5H64 - chains A and B of the 6 polymer chains in the assembly; structure by electron microscopy, 4.40 A resolution (low resolution: residue-level contacts below are approximate; hydrogen-bond / salt-bridge calls are withheld).

Chain A:
Name: Serine/threonine-protein kinase mTOR
Organism: Homo sapiens
Notes: EC 2.7.11.1
UniProtKB: P42345 (MTOR_HUMAN); numbering as in UniProt (aligned over 1-2549)
Amino-acid sequence (2549 residues; row label = number of the first residue in the row):
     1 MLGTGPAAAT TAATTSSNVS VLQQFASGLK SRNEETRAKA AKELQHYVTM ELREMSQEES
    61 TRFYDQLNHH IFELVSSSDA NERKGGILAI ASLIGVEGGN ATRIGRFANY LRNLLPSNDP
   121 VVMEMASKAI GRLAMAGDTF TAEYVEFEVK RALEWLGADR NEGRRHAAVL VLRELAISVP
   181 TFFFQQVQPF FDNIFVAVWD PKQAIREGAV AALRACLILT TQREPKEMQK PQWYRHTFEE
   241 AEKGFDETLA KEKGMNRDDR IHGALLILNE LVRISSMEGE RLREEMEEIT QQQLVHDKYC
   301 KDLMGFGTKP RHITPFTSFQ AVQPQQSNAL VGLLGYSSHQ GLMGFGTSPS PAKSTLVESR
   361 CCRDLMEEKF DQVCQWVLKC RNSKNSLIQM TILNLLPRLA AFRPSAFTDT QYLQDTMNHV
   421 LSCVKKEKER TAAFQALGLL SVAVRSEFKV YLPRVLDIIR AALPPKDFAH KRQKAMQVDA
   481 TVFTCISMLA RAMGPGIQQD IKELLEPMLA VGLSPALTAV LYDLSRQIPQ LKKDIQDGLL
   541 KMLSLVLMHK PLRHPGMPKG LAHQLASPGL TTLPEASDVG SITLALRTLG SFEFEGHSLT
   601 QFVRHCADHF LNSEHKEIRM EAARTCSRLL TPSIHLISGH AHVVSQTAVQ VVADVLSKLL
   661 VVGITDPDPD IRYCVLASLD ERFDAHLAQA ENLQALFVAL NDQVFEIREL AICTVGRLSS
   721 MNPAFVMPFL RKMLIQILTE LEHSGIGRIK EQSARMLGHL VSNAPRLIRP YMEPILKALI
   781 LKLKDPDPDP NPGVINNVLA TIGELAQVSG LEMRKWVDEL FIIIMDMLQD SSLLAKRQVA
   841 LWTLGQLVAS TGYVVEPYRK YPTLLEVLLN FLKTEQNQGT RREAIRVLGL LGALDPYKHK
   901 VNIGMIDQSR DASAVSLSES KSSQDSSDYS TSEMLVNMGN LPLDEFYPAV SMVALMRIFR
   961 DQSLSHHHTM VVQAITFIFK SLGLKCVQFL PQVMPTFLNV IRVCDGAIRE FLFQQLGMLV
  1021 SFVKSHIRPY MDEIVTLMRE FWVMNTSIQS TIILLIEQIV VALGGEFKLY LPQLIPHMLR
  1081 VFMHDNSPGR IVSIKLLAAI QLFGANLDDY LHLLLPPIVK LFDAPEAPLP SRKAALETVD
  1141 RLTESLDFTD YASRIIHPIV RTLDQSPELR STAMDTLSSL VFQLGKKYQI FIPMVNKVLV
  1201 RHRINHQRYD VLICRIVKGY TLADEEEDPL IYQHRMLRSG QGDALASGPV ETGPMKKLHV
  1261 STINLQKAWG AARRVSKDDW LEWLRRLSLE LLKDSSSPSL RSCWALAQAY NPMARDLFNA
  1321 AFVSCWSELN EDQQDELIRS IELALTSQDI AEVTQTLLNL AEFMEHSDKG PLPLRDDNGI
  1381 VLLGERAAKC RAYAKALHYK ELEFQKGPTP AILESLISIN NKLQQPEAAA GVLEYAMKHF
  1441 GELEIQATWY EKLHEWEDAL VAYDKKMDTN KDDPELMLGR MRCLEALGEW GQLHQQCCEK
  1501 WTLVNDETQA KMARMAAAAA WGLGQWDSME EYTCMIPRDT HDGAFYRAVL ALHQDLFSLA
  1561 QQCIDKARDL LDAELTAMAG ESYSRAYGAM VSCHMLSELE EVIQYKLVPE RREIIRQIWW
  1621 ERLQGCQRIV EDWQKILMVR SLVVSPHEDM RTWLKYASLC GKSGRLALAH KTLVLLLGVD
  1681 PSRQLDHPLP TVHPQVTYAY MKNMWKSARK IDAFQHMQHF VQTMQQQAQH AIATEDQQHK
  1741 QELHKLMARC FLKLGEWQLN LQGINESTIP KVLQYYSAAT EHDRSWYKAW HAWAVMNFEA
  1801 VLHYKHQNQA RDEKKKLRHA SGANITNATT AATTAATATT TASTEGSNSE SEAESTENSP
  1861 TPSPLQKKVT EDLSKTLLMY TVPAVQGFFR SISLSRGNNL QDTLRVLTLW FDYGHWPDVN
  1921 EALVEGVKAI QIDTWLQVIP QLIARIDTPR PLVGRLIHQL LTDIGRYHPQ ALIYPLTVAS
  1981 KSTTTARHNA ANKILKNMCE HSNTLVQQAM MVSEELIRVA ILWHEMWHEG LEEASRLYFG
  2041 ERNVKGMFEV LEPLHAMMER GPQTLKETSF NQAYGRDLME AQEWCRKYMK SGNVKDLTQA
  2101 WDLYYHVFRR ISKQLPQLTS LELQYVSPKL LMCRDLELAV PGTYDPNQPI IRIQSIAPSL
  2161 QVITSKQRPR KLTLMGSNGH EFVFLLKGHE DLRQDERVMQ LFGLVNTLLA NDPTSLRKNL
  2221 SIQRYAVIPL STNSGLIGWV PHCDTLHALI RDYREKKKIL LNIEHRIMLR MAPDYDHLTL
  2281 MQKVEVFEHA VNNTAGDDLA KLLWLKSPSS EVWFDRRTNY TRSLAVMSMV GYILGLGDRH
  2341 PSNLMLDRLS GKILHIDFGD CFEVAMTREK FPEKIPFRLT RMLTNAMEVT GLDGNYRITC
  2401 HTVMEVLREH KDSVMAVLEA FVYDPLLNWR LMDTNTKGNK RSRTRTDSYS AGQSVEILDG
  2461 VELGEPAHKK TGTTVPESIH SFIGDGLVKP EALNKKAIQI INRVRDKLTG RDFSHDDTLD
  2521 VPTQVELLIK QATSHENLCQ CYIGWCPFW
Unresolved in the structure: 1-209, 426-519, 928-933, 1223-1254, 1815-1866, 2437-2491
Curated features (UniProtKB/Swiss-Prot):
  - region: Val2162 to Arg2168 (G-loop), Lys2258 to Gly2296 (Interaction with MLST8), Gly2335 to Asn2343 (Catalytic loop), His2355 to Thr2380 (Activation loop)
  - binding site (1D-myo-inositol hexakisphosphate): Lys1662, Lys1702, Arg1749
  - binding site (ATP): Ser2165, Gln2167, Leu2185, Lys2187, Glu2190, Tyr2225, Gly2238, Trp2239, Val2240, Thr2245, Met2345, Ile2356
  - binding site (Mg(2+)): Asn2343, Asp2357
  - modified residue: Met1 (N-acetylmethionine), Ser567 (Phosphoserine), Thr1162 (Phosphothreonine), Lys1218 (N6-acetyllysine), Ser1261 (Phosphoserine), Ser2159 (Phosphoserine), Thr2164 (Phosphothreonine), Thr2173 (Phosphothreonine), Thr2446 (Phosphothreonine), Ser2448 (Phosphoserine), Ser2478 (Phosphoserine), Ser2481 (Phosphoserine)
  - cross-link: Lys2066 (Glycyl lysine isopeptide (Lys-Gly) (interchain with G-Cter in ubiquitin))
  - natural variant: Ala8 (A8S: In a lung large cell carcinoma sample), Met135 (M135T: In a metastatic melanoma sample), Arg624 (R624H: In FCORD2; uncertain significance), Asp1376 (D1376E: Found in a patient with focal epilepsy; uncertain significance), Tyr1450 (Y1450D: In FCORD2), Trp1456 (W1456G: In FCORD2), Ala1459 (A1459D: In FCORD2; A1459S: In FCORD2; uncertain significance), Leu1460 (L1460P: In FCORD2), Cys1483 (C1483R: In FCORD2), Trp1490 (W1490R: In SKS), Met1595 (M1595I: In SKS), Arg1709 (R1709H: In FCORD2; uncertain significance), 13 further natural variant entries in UniProt
  - mutagenesis: Lys2066 (K2066R: Complete loss ubiquitination by the SCF(FBXO22) complex), Ser2159 (S2159A: Reduces mTORC1-associated S-2481 autophosphorylation; when associated with A-2164. Reduced activity of the mTORC1 complex; S2159D: Mimics phosphorylation ...), Thr2164 (T2164A: Reduces mTORC1-associated S-2481 autophosphorylation; when associated with A-2159; T2164E: Stronger phosphorylation of RPS6KB1; when associated with D-2159), Thr2173 (T2173A: Increased mTOR kinase activity), His2340 (H2340A: Barely detectable kinase activity), Asp2357 (D2357E: Kinase-dead mutant, loss of interaction with TM4SF5 and loss of lysosome membrane localization; when associated with I-2364), Val2364 (V2364I: Kinase-dead mutant, loss of interaction with TM4SF5 and loss of lysosome membrane localization; when associated with E-2357)

Chain B:
Name: Regulatory-associated protein of mTOR
Organism: Homo sapiens
UniProtKB: Q8N122 (RPTOR_HUMAN); numbering as in UniProt (aligned over 1-1335)
Amino-acid sequence (1335 residues; row label = number of the first residue in the row):
     1 MESEMLQSPL LGLGEEDEAD LTDWNLPLAF MKKRHCEKIE GSKSLAQSWR MKDRMKTVSV
    61 ALVLCLNVGV DPPDVVKTTP CARLECWIDP LSMGPQKALE TIGANLQKQY ENWQPRARYK
   121 QSLDPTVDEV KKLCTSLRRN AKEERVLFHY NGHGVPRPTV NGEVWVFNKN YTQYIPLSIY
   181 DLQTWMGSPS IFVYDCSNAG LIVKSFKQFA LQREQELEVA AINPNHPLAQ MPLPPSMKNC
   241 IQLAACEATE LLPMIPDLPA DLFTSCLTTP IKIALRWFCM QKCVSLVPGV TLDLIEKIPG
   301 RLNDRRTPLG ELNWIFTAIT DTIAWNVLPR DLFQKLFRQD LLVASLFRNF LLAERIMRSY
   361 NCTPVSSPRL PPTYMHAMWQ AWDLAVDICL SQLPTIIEEG TAFRHSPFFA EQLTAFQVWL
   421 TMGVENRNPP EQLPIVLQVL LSQVHRLRAL DLLGRFLDLG PWAVSLALSV GIFPYVLKLL
   481 QSSARELRPL LVFIWAKILA VDSSCQADLV KDNGHKYFLS VLADPYMPAE HRTMTAFILA
   541 VIVNSYHTGQ EACLQGNLIA ICLEQLNDPH PLLRQWVAIC LGRIWQNFDS ARWCGVRDSA
   601 HEKLYSLLSD PIPEVRCAAV FALGTFVGNS AERTDHSTTI DHNVAMMLAQ LVSDGSPMVR
   661 KELVVALSHL VVQYESNFCT VALQFIEEEK NYALPSPATT EGGSLTPVRD SPCTPRLRSV
   721 SSYGNIRAVA TARSLNKSLQ NLSLTEESGG AVAFSPGNLS TSSSASSTLG SPENEEHILS
   781 FETIDKMRRA SSYSSLNSLI GVSFNSVYTQ IWRVLLHLAA DPYPEVSDVA MKVLNSIAYK
   841 ATVNARPQRV LDTSSLTQSA PASPTNKGVH IHQAGGSPPA SSTSSSSLTN DVAKQPVSRD
   901 LPSGRPGTTG PAGAQYTPHS HQFPRTRKMF DKGPEQTADD ADDAAGHKSF ISATVQTGFC
   961 DWSARYFAQP VMKIPEEHDL ESQIRKEREW RFLRNSRVRR QAQQVIQKGI TRLDDQIFLN
  1021 RNPGVPSVVK FHPFTPCIAV ADKDSICFWD WEKGEKLDYF HNGNPRYTRV TAMEYLNGQD
  1081 CSLLLTATDD GAIRVWKNFA DLEKNPEMVT AWQGLSDMLP TTRGAGMVVD WEQETGLLMS
  1141 SGDVRIVRIW DTDREMKVQD IPTGADSCVT SLSCDSHRSL IVAGLGDGSI RVYDRRMALS
  1201 ECRVMTYREH TAWVVKASLQ KRPDGHIVSV SVNGDVRIFD PRMPESVNVL QIVKGLTALD
  1261 IHPQADLIAC GSVNQFTAIY NSSGELINNI KYYDGFMGQR VGAISCLAFH PHWPHLAVGS
  1321 NDYYISVYSV EKRVR
Unresolved in the structure: 1-77, 170-185, 222-255, 268-339, 439-440, 549-583, 759-777, 815-877, 905-917, 932-948, 958-1033, 1062-1064, 1078-1082, 1106-1110, 1196-1212, 1252-1335
Covalent attachments: covalent link Pro80-Gln114; covalent link Val424-Asn426
Curated features (UniProtKB/Swiss-Prot):
  - modified residue: Ser44 (Phosphoserine), Ser122 (Phosphoserine), Ser696 (Phosphoserine), Thr706 (Phosphothreonine), Ser719 (Phosphoserine), Ser721 (Phosphoserine), Ser722 (Phosphoserine), Ser738 (Phosphoserine), Ser791 (Phosphoserine), Ser792 (Phosphoserine), Ser836 (Phosphoserine), Ser855 (Phosphoserine), Ser859 (Phosphoserine), Ser863 (Phosphoserine), Thr865 (Phosphothreonine), Ser877 (Phosphoserine), Ser982 (Phosphoserine), Lys1097 (N6-acetyllysine)
  - glycosylation: Thr700 (O-linked (GlcNAc) threonine)
  - cross-link (Glycyl lysine isopeptide (Lys-Gly)): Lys932 (interchain with G-Cter in ubiquitin), Lys948 (interchain with G-Cter in ubiquitin)
  - mutagenesis: Asn557 to Glu564 (In alpha24 mutant; abolished interaction with GTP-bound RRAGA and recruitment to lysosomes), Ala560 (A560F: In alphax3 mutant; abolished interaction with GTP-bound RRAGA and recruitment to lysosomes; when associated with E-597 and A-635), Cys594 to Asp598 (In alpha26 mutant; abolished interaction with GTP-bound RRAGA and recruitment to lysosomes), Arg597 (R597E: In alphax3 mutant; abolished interaction with GTP-bound RRAGA and recruitment to lysosomes; when associated with F-560 and A-635), Thr634 to His636 (In alpha29 mutant; abolished interaction with GTP-bound RRAGA and recruitment to lysosomes), Asp635 (D635A: In alphax3 mutant; abolished interaction with GTP-bound RRAGA and recruitment to lysosomes; when associated with F-560 and E-597), Thr699 (T699A: Does not affect O-GlcNAcylation in response to glucose sufficiency), Thr700 (T700A: Abolished O-GlcNAcylation in response to glucose sufficiency, leading to decreased mTORC1 activation), Ser722 (S722A: Abolishes AMPK-mediated phosphorylation; when associated with A-792. Increased O-GlcNAcylation; when associated with A-792), Lys737 (K737R: Does not affect ubiquitination), Ser791 (S791A/D: Abolished phosphorylation after forskolin treatment), Ser792 (S792A: Abolishes AMPK-mediated phosphorylation; when associated with A-722. Increased O-GlcNAcylation; when associated with A-722. Does not affect phosphorylation after forskolin treatment), 10 further mutagenesis entries in UniProt
From the paper describing this entry:
  - post-translational modification sites: Ser859, Ser863 (citing earlier work)
  - catalytic residues: His153, Cys196 (by similarity / conservation)

Chain A / chain B interface:
Pairs across the interface - 9 pairs, chain A then chain B:
  Arg1028(A) - Asp340(B)
  Asp1032(A) - Asp340(B)
  Phe1067(A) - Pro429(B)
  Lys1068(A) - Asp340(B)
  Lys1068(A) - Asn428(B)
  Lys1068(A) - Pro429(B)
  Leu1069(A) - Asp340(B)
  Asp1108(A) - Glu431(B)
  Leu1146(A) - His445(B)

In short:
Chain A and chain B form an interface of 7 and 5 residues respectively. From UniProt: 3 residues binding
1D-myo-inositol hexakisphosphate, 12 ATP-binding residues, Mg2+-binding residues Asn2343(A) and Asp2357(A) and
7 mutagenesis sites on chain A. From the paper: catalytic residues His153(B) and Cys196(B); modification sites
Ser859(B) and Ser863(B).
Here chain A is Serine/threonine-protein kinase mTOR and chain B is Regulatory-associated protein of mTOR,
both from Homo sapiens. Entry 5H64 (Cryo-EM structure of mTORC1) was determined by electron microscopy.
